Entry 6XN7 (electron microscopy, 3.47 A resolution); this record covers chains B and T of the 12 polymer chains in the assembly.

[Chain B]
Molecule: CRISPR-associated protein Csm4
Organism: Lactococcus lactis subsp. lactis
UniProtKB: L0CFH1 (L0CFH1_LACLL); residues 1-297 here = UniProt positions 1-297
Chain sequence (297 residues; each row starts with the number of its first residue):
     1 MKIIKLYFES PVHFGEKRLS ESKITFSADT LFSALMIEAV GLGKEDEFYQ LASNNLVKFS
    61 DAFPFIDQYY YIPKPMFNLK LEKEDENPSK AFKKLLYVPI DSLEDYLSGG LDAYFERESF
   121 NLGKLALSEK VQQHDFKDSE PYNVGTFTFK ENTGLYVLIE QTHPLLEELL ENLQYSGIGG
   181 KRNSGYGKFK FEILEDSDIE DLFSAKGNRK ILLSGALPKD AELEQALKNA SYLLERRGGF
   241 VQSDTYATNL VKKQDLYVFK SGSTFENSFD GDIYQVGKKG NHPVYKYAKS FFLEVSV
Unresolved in the structure: 82-90, 108-118

[Chain T]
Molecule: Target RNA
Organism: Lactococcus lactis subsp. lactis
Sequence (37 nucleotides; each row starts with the number of its first residue):
     5 AGGAGUUGAA GCUUGGUUCA AAGAACGUAU GUUCUCG

[How chain B and chain T interact]
Residue-residue contacts (24):
  Leu-19(B) with U36(T), base contact
  Asp-138(B) with A33(T), sugar contact; U34(T), sugar contact
  Ser-139(B) with U34(T), hydrogen bond to the sugar
  Glu-140(B) with U36(T), sugar contact; U37(T), sugar contact
  Pro-141(B) with U34(T), base contact; G35(T), sugar contact; U36(T), sugar contact
  Tyr-142(B) with U36(T), base contact
  Phe-240(B) with U39(T), base contact; C40(T), base contact
  Tyr-246(B) with G41(T), hydrogen bond to the base
  Ala-247(B) with G41(T), sugar contact
  Asn-249(B) with U39(T), hydrogen bond to the sugar; C40(T), hydrogen bond to the phosphate
  Leu-250(B) with U39(T), hydrogen bond to the sugar
  Val-251(B) with G41(T), sugar contact
  Lys-252(B) with C40(T), base contact; G41(T), hydrogen bond to the base
  Lys-253(B) with G41(T), base contact
  Gly-277(B) with G41(T), base contact
  Lys-278(B) with G41(T), hydrogen bond to the base
  Lys-279(B) with G41(T), hydrogen bond to the phosphate
Also at the interface, not in a pair above, chain B (19 interface residues in all): Gln-132, Gln-254

[Overview]
The interface between chain B and chain T involves 19 residues on one side and 8 on the other, with 8 hydrogen
bonds. Polar pairs include Tyr-246(B)/G41(T), Lys-252(B)/G41(T) and Lys-278(B)/G41(T).
Chain B is CRISPR-associated protein Csm4 and chain T is Target RNA, both from Lactococcus lactis subsp.
lactis; the structure, Structure of the Lactococcus lactis Csm NTR CRISPR-Cas Complex, was determined by
electron microscopy, deposited together with 6XN3, 6XN4 and 6XN5.
